PDB entry 8EE8 | X-ray diffraction, 2.80 A resolution | chains Z and H of the 8 polymer chains in the assembly

Chain Z:
Name: Envelope protein E
Source organism: Zika virus ZIKV/H. sapiens/FrenchPolynesia/10087PF/2013
UniProt: A0A024B7W1 (POLG_ZIKVF); residues 1-405 here correspond to UniProt positions 291-695 (UniProt number = residue number + 290)
Sequence (405 residues; numbered 1 to 405; the number before each row is that of its first residue):
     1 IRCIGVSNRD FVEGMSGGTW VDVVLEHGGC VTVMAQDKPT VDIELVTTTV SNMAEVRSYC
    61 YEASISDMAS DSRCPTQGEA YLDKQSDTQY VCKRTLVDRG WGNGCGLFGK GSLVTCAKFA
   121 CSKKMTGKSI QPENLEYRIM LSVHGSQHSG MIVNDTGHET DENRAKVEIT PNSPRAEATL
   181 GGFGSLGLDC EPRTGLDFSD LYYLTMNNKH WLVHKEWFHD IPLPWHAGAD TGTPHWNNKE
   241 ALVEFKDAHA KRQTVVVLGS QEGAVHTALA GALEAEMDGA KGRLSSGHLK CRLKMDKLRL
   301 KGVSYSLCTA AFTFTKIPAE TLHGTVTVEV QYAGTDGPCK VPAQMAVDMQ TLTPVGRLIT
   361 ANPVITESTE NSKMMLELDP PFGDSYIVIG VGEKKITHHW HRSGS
Unresolved in the structure: 1, 404-405
Disulfide bonds: Cys3-Cys30, Cys60-Cys121, Cys74-Cys105, Cys92-Cys116, Cys190-Cys291, Cys308-Cys339
Curated features (UniProtKB/Swiss-Prot):
  - region: Asp98 to Gly111 (Fusion peptide)
  - glycosylation: Asn154 (N-linked (GlcNAc...) asparagine)
  - cross-link (Glycyl lysine isopeptide (Lys-Gly)): Lys38 (interchain with G-Cter in ubiquitin), Lys281 (interchain with G-Cter in ubiquitin)
Reported in the primary citation:
  - mutagenesis - G259A, K316A, M375A: decreased binding to rhMZ134-B

Chain H:
Name: rhMZ100-C antibody heavy chain
Source organism: Macaca mulatta
Notes: antibody fragment or engineered binder
Sequence (222 residues; each row starts with the number of its first residue):
     1 EVQLVESGGG LVQPGGSLRL SCAASGFTFS SDGMSWVRQA PGKGLEWVSY ISSGGATTYY
    61 ADSVKGRFTI SRDNSKNTLS LQMNSLRGED TAVYYCAKDI TAPGRNGLDS WGQGVVVTVS
   121 SASTKGPSVF PLAPSSRSTS ESTAALGCLV KDYFPEPVTV SWNSGSLTSG VHTFPAVLQS
   181 SGLYSLSSVV TVPSSSLGTQ TYVCNVNHKP SNTKVDKRVE IK
Unresolved in the structure: 1, 220-222
Disulfide bonds: Cys22-Cys96

Interface between chain Z and chain H:
Contacting residue pairs (7):
  Asp83(Z) - Gly104(H)
  Lys84(Z) - Gly104(H)  hydrogen bond (side chain-backbone)
  Ser86(Z) - Pro103(H)
  Ser86(Z) - Gly104(H)  hydrogen bond (backbone-backbone)
  Asp87(Z) - Pro103(H)
  Asp87(Z) - Gly104(H)
  Thr88(Z) - Pro103(H)
Other interface residues (no listed pair), chain Z (6 interface residues in all): Tyr81
Other interface residues (no listed pair), chain H (4 interface residues in all): Ala102, Asn106

Overview:
6 residues of chain Z and 4 residues of chain H are in contact; the contacts include 2 hydrogen bonds. Among
the polar pairs are Lys84(Z)-Gly104(H) and Ser86(Z)-Gly104(H). From the paper: G259A, K316A and M375A of chain
Z reduce binding to rhMZ134-B.
Here chain Z is Envelope protein E (Zika virus ZIKV/H. sapiens/FrenchPolynesia/10087PF/2013) and chain H is
rhMZ100-C antibody heavy chain (Macaca mulatta). Entry 8EE8 (Crystal structure of a NHP anti-ZIKV neutralizing
antibody rhMZ100-C in complex with ZIKV E glycoprotein) was determined by X-ray diffraction, deposited
together with 8EED, 8EEE, 8EEZ, 8EF0 and 8EF2.
